4JI0 - chains A and H of the 21 polymer chains in the assembly; structure by X-ray diffraction, 3.49 A resolution.

Chain A:
Molecule: 16S rRNA
Source organism: Thermus thermophilus
Sequence (1522 nucleotides; each row starts with the number of its first residue; note: 42 numbers in that range are skipped by the numbering (no residue carries them; nothing is unmodelled there); a row labelled like 190A-190L holds insertion residues (190A, then the next letters in order); numbering starts at 0):
     0 UUUGUUGGAG AGUUUGAUCC UGGCUCAGGG UGAACGCUGG CGGCGUGCCU AAGACAUGCA
    60 AGUCGUGCGG G
    73 CCGCGGGGUU UU
    88 ACUCCG
    95 UGGUC
   101 AGCGGCGGAC GGGUGAGUAA CGCGUGGGU
  129A G
   130 ACCUACCCGG AAGAGGGGGA CAACCCGGGG AAACUCGGGC UAAUCCCCCA UGUGGACCCG
   190 C
190A-190L CCCUUGGGGUGU
   191 GUCCAAAGGG CUUU
   216 GCCCGCUUCC GGAUGGGCCC GCGUCCCAUC AGCUAGUUGG UGGGGUAAUG GCCCACCAAG
   276 GCGACGACGG GUAGCCGGUC UGAGAGGAUG GCCGGCCACA GGGGCACUGA GACACGGGCC
   336 CCACUCCUAC GGGAGGCAGC AGUUAGGAAU CUUCCGCAAU GGGCGCAAGC CUGACGGAGC
   396 GACGCCGCUU GGAGGAAGAA GCCCUUCGGG GUGUAAACUC CUGAA
   442 CCCGGGACGA AACCCCCGAC GA
   474 GGGGACUGAC GGUACCGGG
   494 GUAAUAGCGC CGGCCAACUC CGUGCCAGCA GCCGCGGUAA UACGGAGGGC GCGAGCGUUA
   554 CCCGGAUUCA CUGGGCGUAA AGGGCGUGUA GGCGGCCUGG GGCGUCCCAU GUGAAAGACC
   614 ACGGCUCAAC CGUGGGGGAG CGUGGGAUAC GCUCAGGCUA GACGGUGGGA GAGGGUGGUG
   674 GAAUUCCCGG AGUAGCGGUG AAAUGCGCAG AUACCGGGAG GAACGCCGAU GGCGAAGGCA
   734 GCCACCUGGU CCACCCGUGA CGCUGAGGCG CGAAAGCGUG GGGAGCAAAC CGGAUUAGAU
   794 ACCCGGGUAG UCCACGCCCU AAACGAUGCG CGCUAGGUCU CUGGGUCU
   848 CCUGGGGGCC GAAGCUAACG CGUUAAGCGC GCCGCCUGGG GAGUACGGCC GCAAGGCUGA
   908 AACUCAAAGG AAUUGACGGG GGCCCGCACA AGCGGUGGAG CAUGUGGUUU AAUUCGAAGX
   968 AACGCGAAGA ACCUUACCAG GCCUUGACAU GCUAGG
 1003A G
  1004 AACCCGGGUG AAAGCCUGGG GUGCCCC
1030A-1030D GCGA
  1031 GGGGAGCCCU AGCACAGGUG CUGCAUGGCC GUCGUCAGCU CGUGCCGUGA GGUGUUGGGU
  1091 UAAGUCCCGC AACGAGCGCA ACCCCCGCCG UUAGUUGCCA GCGGUUCGGC CGGGCACUCU
  1151 AACGGGACUG CCCGCGAAA
  1171 GCGGGAGGAA GGAGGGGACG ACGUCUGGUC AGCAUGGCCC UUACGGCCUG GGCGACACAC
  1231 GUGCUACAAU GCCCACUACA AAGCGAUGCC ACCCGGCAAC GGGGAGCUAA UCGCAAAAAG
  1291 GUGGGCCCAG UUCGGAUUGG GGUCUGCAAC CCGACCCCAU GAAGCCGGAA UCGCUAGUAA
  1351 UCGCGGAUCA G
 1361A C
  1362 CAUGCCGCGG UGAAUACGUU CCCGGGCCUU GUACACACXG CCXGUXACGC CAUGGGAGCG
  1422 GGCUCUACCC GAAGUCGCCG GG
  1446 AGCCUACGGG
  1459 CAGGCGCCGA GGGUAGGGCC CGUGACUGGG GCGAAGUCGU AACAAGGUAG CUGUACCGGA
  1519 AGGUGCGGCU GGAUCCACUC CUUUCU
Not modelled in the structure: 0-4, 1534-1538
Sequence notes: conflict C1534 (A2157 in M26923.1), A1535 (C2158 in M26923.1)
Modified positions: PSU (pseudouridine-5'-monophosphate) at position 516, 7MG (7N-methyl-8-hydroguanosine-5'-monophosphate) at position 527, M2G (N2-dimethylguanosine-5'-monophosphate) at position 966, 5MC (5-methylcytidine-5'-monophosphate) at position 967, 2MG (2N-methylguanosine-5'-monophosphate) at position 1207, 5MC (5-methylcytidine-5'-monophosphate) at position 1400, 4OC (4n,o2'-methylcytidine-5'-monophosphate) at position 1402, 5MC (5-methylcytidine-5'-monophosphate) at position 1404, 5MC (5-methylcytidine-5'-monophosphate) at position 1407, UR3 (3-methyluridine-5'-monophoshate) at position 1498, MA6 (6N-dimethyladenosine-5'-monophoshate) at position 1518, MA6 (6N-dimethyladenosine-5'-monophoshate) at position 1519, PSU (pseudouridine-5'-monophosphate) at position 1540, PSU (pseudouridine-5'-monophosphate) at position 1541
Metal / ion sites: Mg2+ site 1 near U5 (its only coordinating residue here); Mg2+ site 2: U12, A914; Mg2+ site 3 near G21 (its only coordinating residue here); Mg2+ site 4: G21, G22; Mg2+ site 5 near C23 (its only coordinating residue here); Mg2+ site 6 near G38 (its only coordinating residue here); Mg2+ site 7: G46, G394; Mg2+ site 8: C48, G115; Mg2+ site 9 near A53 (its only coordinating residue here); Mg2+ site 10: A59, U387; Mg2+ site 11: U62, G105; Mg2+ site 12: C89, U90; 119 more Mg2+ sites not listed
From the paper describing this entry:
  - mutagenesis - C1490U: increased growth

Chain H:
Name: ribosomal protein S8
Source organism: Thermus thermophilus
UniProtKB: Q5SHQ2 (RS8_THET8); residue numbers follow UniProt; this construct covers 1-138
Sequence (138 residues; row label = number of the first residue in the row):
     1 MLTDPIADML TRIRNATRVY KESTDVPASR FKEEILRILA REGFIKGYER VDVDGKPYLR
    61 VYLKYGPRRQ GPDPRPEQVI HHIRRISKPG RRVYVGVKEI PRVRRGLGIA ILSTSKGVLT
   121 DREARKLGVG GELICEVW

Chain A / chain H interface:
Pairs across the interface (72; chain A residue first):
  C564(A) - Arg91(H)  hydrogen bond to the sugar
  C586(A) - Thr3(H)  sugar contact
  C586(A) - Pro89(H)  phosphate contact
  C586(A) - Gly90(H)  sugar contact
  G587(A) - Thr3(H)  sugar contact
  G587(A) - Pro89(H)  phosphate contact
  G587(A) - Arg92(H)  salt bridge to the phosphate
  G588(A) - Met1(H)  sugar contact
  G588(A) - Leu2(H)  sugar contact
  G588(A) - Pro5(H)  phosphate contact
  C589(A) - Pro5(H)  phosphate contact
  C589(A) - Ala28(H)  phosphate contact
  C589(A) - Ser29(H)  phosphate contact
  C590(A) - Ser29(H)  phosphate contact
  C590(A) - Arg30(H)  hydrogen bond to the phosphate
  U591(A) - Arg30(H)  salt bridge to the phosphate
  G597(A) - Tyr94(H)  base contact
  U598(A) - Tyr94(H)  phosphate contact
  C599(A) - Val95(H)  sugar contact
  C599(A) - Gly96(H)  phosphate contact
  C599(A) - Val97(H)  phosphate contact
  C599(A) - Val129(H)  sugar contact
  C599(A) - Gly130(H)  hydrogen bond to the sugar
  C599(A) - Gly131(H)  sugar contact
  C600(A) - Gly96(H)  phosphate contact
  C600(A) - Val97(H)  hydrogen bond to the phosphate
  C600(A) - Gly128(H)  sugar contact
  A640(A) - Ser115(H)  hydrogen bond to the sugar
  U641(A) - Ser115(H)  sugar contact
  A642(A) - Phe31(H)  sugar contact
  A642(A) - Ser113(H)  hydrogen bond to the sugar
  A642(A) - Thr114(H)  base contact
  A642(A) - Ser115(H)  base contact
  A642(A) - Gly117(H)  sugar contact
  C643(A) - Phe31(H)  sugar contact
  C643(A) - Ser113(H)  sugar contact
  C643(A) - Glu132(H)  hydrogen bond to the sugar
  G644(A) - Arg92(H)  sugar contact
  A653(A) - Lys56(H)  salt bridge to the phosphate
  G654(A) - Met1(H)  hydrogen bond to the sugar
  A753(A) - Met1(H)  base contact
  G755(A) - Met1(H)  sugar contact
  G823(A) - Thr3(H)  base contact
  C824(A) - Met1(H)  sugar contact
  G825(A) - Leu2(H)  sugar contact
  G825(A) - Asp8(H)  hydrogen bond to the sugar
  G825(A) - Thr11(H)  base contact
  G825(A) - Arg12(H)  hydrogen bond to the sugar
  C826(A) - Arg12(H)  salt bridge to the phosphate
  C826(A) - Asn15(H)  hydrogen bond to the base
  U827(A) - Asn15(H)  sugar contact
  U827(A) - Val19(H)  sugar contact
  A828(A) - Val19(H)  phosphate contact
  A828(A) - Lys21(H)  salt bridge to the phosphate
  A859(A) - Val19(H)  base contact
  A860(A) - Arg18(H)  sugar contact
  A860(A) - Arg75(H)  hydrogen bond to the phosphate
  G861(A) - Arg75(H)  salt bridge to the phosphate
  G874(A) - Asn15(H)  base contact
  C875(A) - Thr11(H)  base contact
  C875(A) - Arg14(H)  hydrogen bond to the sugar
  C875(A) - Asn15(H)  hydrogen bond to the sugar
  G876(A) - Ala7(H)  sugar contact
  G876(A) - Thr11(H)  hydrogen bond to the sugar
  G876(A) - Arg14(H)  salt bridge to the phosphate
  C877(A) - Thr3(H)  hydrogen bond to the sugar
  C877(A) - Asp4(H)  sugar contact
  C877(A) - Lys88(H)  salt bridge to the phosphate
  G878(A) - Thr3(H)  hydrogen bond to the sugar
  G878(A) - Lys88(H)  phosphate contact
  G878(A) - Pro89(H)  phosphate contact
  C879(A) - Gly90(H)  phosphate contact
Also at the interface, not in a pair above, chain A (37 interface residues in all): G631, U652
Also at the interface, not in a pair above, chain H (43 interface residues in all): Lys32, Pro57, Lys98, Lys116, Val118

Summary:
The interface between chain A and chain H involves 37 residues on one side and 43 on the other; the contacts
include 17 hydrogen bonds and 8 salt bridges. Among the polar pairs are C826(A)-Asn15(H), C564(A)-Arg91(H) and
C599(A)-Gly130(H). The paper reports that C1490U of chain A increases growth.
Here chain A is 16S rRNA and chain H is ribosomal protein S8, both from Thermus thermophilus. Entry 4JI0
(Crystal Structure of 30S ribosomal subunit from Thermus thermophilus) was determined by X-ray diffraction
(same publication as 4JI1, 4JI2, 4JI3, 4JI4, 4JI5, 4JI6, 4JI7 and 4JI8).
